PDB entry 2QJY | X-ray diffraction, 2.40 A resolution | chains A and F of the 6 polymer chains in the assembly

Chain A:
Molecule: Cytochrome b
From: Rhodobacter sphaeroides
Reference sequence: Q02761 (CYB_RHOSH); residues 1-445 here = UniProt positions 1-445
Chain sequence (445 residues; row label = number of the first residue in the row):
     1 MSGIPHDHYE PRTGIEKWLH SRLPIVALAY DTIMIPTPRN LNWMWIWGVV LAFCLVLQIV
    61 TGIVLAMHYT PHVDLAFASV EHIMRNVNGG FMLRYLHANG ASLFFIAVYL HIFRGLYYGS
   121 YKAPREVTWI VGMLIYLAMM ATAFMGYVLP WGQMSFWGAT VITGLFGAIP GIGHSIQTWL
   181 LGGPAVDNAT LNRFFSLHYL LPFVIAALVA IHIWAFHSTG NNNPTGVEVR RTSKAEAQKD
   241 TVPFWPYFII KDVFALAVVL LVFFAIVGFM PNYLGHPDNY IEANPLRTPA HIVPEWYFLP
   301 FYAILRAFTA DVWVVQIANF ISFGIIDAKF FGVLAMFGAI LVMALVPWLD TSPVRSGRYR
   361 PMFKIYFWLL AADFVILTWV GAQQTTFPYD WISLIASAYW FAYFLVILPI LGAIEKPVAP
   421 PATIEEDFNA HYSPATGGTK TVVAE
Unresolved in the structure: 1-2, 431-445
Sequence notes: engineered mutation Arg-287 (Ser in Q02761)
Ion coordination: heme Fe site 1: His-97, His-198; heme Fe site 2: His-111, His-212
Ligand contacts:
  - 2-O-octyl-beta-D-glucopyranose (BGL): Ala-265, Phe-269, Met-270
  - heme (HEM), molecule 1: Trp-45, Ile-46, Trp-47, Gly-48, Val-49, Leu-51, Ala-52, Phe-104, Val-108, His-111, Ile-112, Arg-114, Ser-120, Arg-125, Thr-128, Trp-129, Gly-132, Met-133, Ile-135, Tyr-136, Met-139, Ile-205, Val-209, His-212, Phe-216, Thr-219, Gly-220, Asn-221, Asn-222
  - heme (HEM), molecule 2: Leu-55, Gln-58, Ile-59, Gly-62, Ile-63, Leu-65, Ala-66, Tyr-69, Val-80, Arg-94, His-97, Ala-98, Ala-101, Phe-104, Thr-142, Ala-143, Gly-146, Tyr-147, Leu-149, Pro-150, Phe-195, His-198, Tyr-199, Pro-202, Ile-205, Tyr-297
  - lauryl oleyl phosphatidyl ethanolamine (LOP; (1R)-2-{[(R)-(2-aminoethoxy)(hydroxy)phosphoryl]oxy}-1-[(dodecanoyloxy)methyl]ethyl (9Z)-octadec-9-enoate): Asn-42, Met-44, Trp-47, Asn-99, Leu-103, Ile-106, Leu-110, Phe-113, Arg-114, Tyr-117, Tyr-118, Val-259, Val-262, Phe-263, Ile-266, Leu-274, Trp-296, Arg-358, Lys-364, Phe-367, Trp-368, Ala-371, Phe-374, Val-375, Thr-378
  - stigmatellin a (SMA): Leu-137, Met-140, Ala-141, Phe-144, Met-145, Met-154, Gly-158, Val-161, Ile-162, Phe-166, Leu-180, Phe-194, Leu-197, Ile-292, Val-293, Pro-294, Glu-295, Phe-298, Phe-301, Tyr-302, Leu-305, Met-336, Phe-337, Ile-340
  - ubiquinone-2 (UQ2): Thr-32, Ile-35, Val-49, Ala-52, Leu-55, Val-56, Ala-206, Ile-213, Phe-216, His-217, Asn-221, Phe-244, Asp-252

Chain F:
Molecule: Ubiquinol-cytochrome c reductase iron-sulfur subunit
From: Rhodobacter sphaeroides
Notes: EC 1.10.2.2
Reference sequence: Q02762 (UCRI_RHOSH); numbering as in UniProt (aligned over 1-187)
Chain sequence (187 residues; row label = number of the first residue in the row):
     1 MSNAEDHAGT RRDFLYYATA GAGAVATGAA VWPLINQMNP SADVQALASI FVDVSSVEPG
    61 VQLTVKFLGK PIFIRRRTEA DIELGRSVQL GQLVDTNARN ANIDAGAEAT DQNRTLDEAG
   121 EWLVMWGVCT HLGCSPIGGV SGDFGGWFCP CHGSHYDSAG RIRKGPAPEN LPIPLAKFID
   181 ETTIQLG
Unresolved in the structure: 1-8
Disulfide bonds: Cys-134/Cys-151
Sequence notes: engineered mutation Ser-135 (Val in Q02762)
Ion coordination: 2Fe-2S cluster Fe: Cys-129, His-131, Cys-149, His-152
Ligand contacts: 2Fe-2S cluster (FES): Cys-129, His-131, Leu-132, Gly-133, Cys-134, Cys-149, Cys-151, His-152, Gly-153, Ser-154, Pro-166

Chain A / chain F interface:
Pairs across the interface - 49 pairs, chain A then chain F:
  Trp-157(A) with Gly-133(F); Cys-134(F), hydrophobic; Ser-135(F)
  Thr-160(A) with Leu-132(F); Gly-133(F)
  Val-161(A) with Leu-132(F); Cys-134(F), hydrophobic; His-152(F)
  Gly-164(A) with Leu-132(F)
  Leu-165(A) with Leu-132(F)
  Thr-178(A) with Pro-40(F)
  Trp-179(A) with Ile-35(F), hydrogen bond (side chain-backbone); Met-38(F); Asn-39(F)
  Gly-182(A) with Met-38(F); Pro-40(F)
  Gly-183(A) with Pro-40(F)
  Pro-184(A) with Val-44(F); Leu-68(F); Lys-70(F)
  Ala-185(A) with Leu-68(F); Gly-69(F); Lys-70(F)
  Arg-193(A) with Met-38(F), hydrogen bond (side chain-backbone)
  Pro-285(A) with Lys-66(F); Pro-71(F)
  Leu-286(A) with Thr-64(F); Lys-66(F); Pro-71(F), hydrophobic
  Thr-288(A) with Cys-134(F); Ser-135(F), hydrogen bond (side chain-backbone); Cys-151(F)
  Pro-289(A) with Pro-150(F)
  Ala-290(A) with Ile-137(F), hydrophobic; Pro-150(F)
  Ile-292(A) with Pro-150(F); Cys-151(F), hydrophobic
  Tyr-302(A) with Cys-151(F), hydrogen bond (side chain-backbone); His-152(F)
  Leu-305(A) with His-152(F)
  Thr-309(A) with Gly-165(F)
  Ala-310(A) with Gly-165(F), hydrogen bond (backbone-backbone)
  Asp-327(A) with Pro-168(F)
  Lys-329(A) with Thr-130(F), hydrogen bond (side chain-backbone); His-131(F), hydrogen bond (side chain-backbone); Pro-166(F); Pro-168(F)
  Thr-385(A) with His-152(F); Gly-153(F)
Interface residues without a listed pair, chain A (29 interface residues in all): Leu-180, Arg-306, Phe-308, Ala-328
Interface residues without a listed pair, chain F (27 interface residues in all): Ser-41, Val-65

Summary:
29 residues of chain A and 27 residues of chain F are in contact; the contacts include 7 hydrogen bonds. Polar
pairs include Trp-179(A)/Ile-35(F), Arg-193(A)/Met-38(F) and Thr-288(A)/Ser-135(F). Bound to chain A: heme,
stigmatellin a, lauryl oleyl phosphatidyl ethanolamine, ubiquinone-2 and 2-O-octyl-beta-D-glucopyranose.
Here chain A is Cytochrome b and chain F is Ubiquinol-cytochrome c reductase iron-sulfur subunit, both from
Rhodobacter sphaeroides. Entry 2QJY (Crystal structure of rhodobacter sphaeroides double mutant with
stigmatellin and UQ2) was determined by X-ray diffraction together with 2QJK and 2QJP from the same study.
